Entry 3VF6 (X-ray diffraction, 1.86 A resolution); this record covers chain A.

[Chain A]
Protein: Glucokinase
Source organism: Homo sapiens
Notes: EC 2.7.1.2
UniProt: P35557 (HXK4_HUMAN); residues 12-465 here = UniProt positions 12-465
Amino-acid sequence (470 residues; each row starts with the number of its first residue; numbers below 1 keep their minus sign (Met-4 is residue -4)):
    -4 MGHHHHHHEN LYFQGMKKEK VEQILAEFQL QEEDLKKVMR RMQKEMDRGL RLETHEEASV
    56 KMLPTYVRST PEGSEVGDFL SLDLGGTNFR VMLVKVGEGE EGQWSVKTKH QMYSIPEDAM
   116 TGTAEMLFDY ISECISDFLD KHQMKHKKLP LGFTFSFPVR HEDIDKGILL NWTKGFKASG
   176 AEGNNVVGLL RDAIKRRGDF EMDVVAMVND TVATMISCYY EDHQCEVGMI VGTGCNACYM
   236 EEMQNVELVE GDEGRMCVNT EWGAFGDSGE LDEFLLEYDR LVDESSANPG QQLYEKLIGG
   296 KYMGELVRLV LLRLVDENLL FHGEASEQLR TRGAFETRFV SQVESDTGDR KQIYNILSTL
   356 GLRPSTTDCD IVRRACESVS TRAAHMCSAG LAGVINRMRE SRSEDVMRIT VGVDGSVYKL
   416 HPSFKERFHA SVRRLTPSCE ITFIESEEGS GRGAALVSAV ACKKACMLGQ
Not modelled in the structure: -4 to 1, 94-99, 459-465
Differences from the reference sequence: expression tag (-4 to 11)
Swiss-Prot annotation at these positions:
  - binding site (ATP): Asp78 to Asn83, Thr228, Gly295, Lys296, Thr332 to Ser336, Ser411 to Leu415
  - binding site (substrate): Ser151, Phe152, Thr168, Lys169, Asn204, Asp205, Asn231, Glu256, Glu290
  - natural variant: Val16 (V16E: In MODY2), Ile19 (I19N: In MODY2), Leu20 (L20P: In MODY2), Arg36 (R36W: In MODY2), Glu40 (E40K: In PNDM1), Arg43 (R43C: In PNDM1; R43H: In MODY2; R43S: In MODY2), Gly44 (G44S: In MODY2), His50 (H50D: In PNDM1), Ala53 (A53S: In MODY2), Tyr61 to Gln465 (deletion: In MODY2), Tyr61 (Y61S: In MODY2), Thr65 (T65I: In HHF3), 89 further natural variant entries in UniProt
  - mutagenesis: Ser64 (S64P: Increased glucokinase activity based on measure of catalytic efficiency. Increased affinity for glucose), Glu177 (E177K: Small change in glucokinase activity), Met197 (M197V: Increased glucokinase activity based on measure of catalytic efficiency. Increased affinity for glucose), Ile211 (I211F: Increased glucokinase activity based on measure of catalytic efficiency. Increased affinity for glucose), Tyr214 (Y214A: Increased glucokinase activity based on measure of catalytic efficiency. Increased affinity for glucose. No effect on affinity for ATP), Tyr215 (Y215A: Increased glucokinase activity based on measure of catalytic efficiency. Increased affinity for glucose. Loss of inhibition by GCKR. No effect on affinity for ATP), Glu256 (E256A: Inactive enzyme with no glucokinase activity), Lys414 (K414A: Small change in glucokinase activity), Ser453 (S453A: Increased glucokinase activity based on measure of catalytic efficiency. Increased affinity for glucose)
Metal / ion sites: Na+: Met238, Val241, Val244, Gly246
Ligand contacts:
  - glucose (0H6; 6-({(2S)-3-cyclopentyl-2-[4-(trifluoromethyl)-1H-imidazol-1-yl]propanoyl}amino)pyridine-3-carboxylic acid): Tyr61, Val62, Arg63, Ser64, Thr65, Ile159, Met210, Ile211, Tyr214, Tyr215, Cys220, Met235, Leu451, Val452, Val455, Ala456
  - alpha-D-glucopyranose (GLC): Ser151, Phe152, Pro153, Thr168, Lys169, Asn204, Asp205, Thr206, Ile225, Gly229, Cys230, Asn231, Glu256, Gln287, Glu290
From the paper describing this entry:
  - binding site for glucose: Tyr214
  - disease-associated variants - Y214C: increased catalytic activity (citing earlier work)
  - mutagenesis - T65I, Y214C (Kd 2.1 mm): increased binding to alpha-D-glucopyranose (citing earlier work)
  - mutagenesis - T65I: decreased catalytic activity (citing earlier work)

[Overview]
Chain A binds alpha-D-glucopyranose and glucose. Met238, Val241, Val244 and Gly246 form the Na+ site. From
UniProt: 19 ATP-binding residues, 9 substrate-binding residues and 9 mutagenesis sites. From the paper: a
binding site for glucose at Tyr214; T65I and Y214C increase binding to alpha-D-glucopyranose.
Chain A is Glucokinase (Homo sapiens); the structure, Glucokinase in complex with glucose and activator, was
determined by X-ray diffraction, deposited together with 3VEV, 3VEY and 4DHY.
